PDB entry 4LX4 | X-ray diffraction, 1.56 A resolution | chain A

[Chain A]
Name: Endoglucanase(Endo-1,4-beta-glucanase)protein
Organism: Pseudomonas stutzeri
Notes: EC 3.2.1.4
UniProtKB: A4VME5 (A4VME5_PSEU5); residues 1-330 here correspond to UniProt positions 31-360 (UniProt number = residue number + 30)
Sequence (330 residues; numbered 1 to 330; the number before each row is that of its first residue):
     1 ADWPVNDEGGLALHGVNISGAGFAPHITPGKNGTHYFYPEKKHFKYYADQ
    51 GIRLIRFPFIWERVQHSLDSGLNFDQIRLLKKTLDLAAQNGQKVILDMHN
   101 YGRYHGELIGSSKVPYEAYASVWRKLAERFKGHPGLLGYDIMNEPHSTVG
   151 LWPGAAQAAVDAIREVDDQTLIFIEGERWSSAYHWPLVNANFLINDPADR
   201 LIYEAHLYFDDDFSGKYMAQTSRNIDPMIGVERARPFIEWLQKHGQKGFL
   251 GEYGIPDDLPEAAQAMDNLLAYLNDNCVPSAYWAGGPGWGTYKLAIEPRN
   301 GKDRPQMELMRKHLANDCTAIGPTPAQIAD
Unresolved in the structure: 1, 324-330
Cystine bridges: C277-C318

[Overview]
Chain A is Endoglucanase(Endo-1,4-beta-glucanase)protein (Pseudomonas stutzeri); the structure, Crystal
Structure Determination of Pseudomonas stutzeri endoglucanase Cel5A using a Twinned Data Set, was determined
by X-ray diffraction, deposited together with 6R2J.
